4I18 - chains L and C of the 3 polymer chains in the assembly; structure by X-ray diffraction, 3.24 A resolution.

== Chain L ==
Molecule: antibody light chain
Organism: Mus musculus
Notes: fragment: Fab; antibody fragment or engineered binder
Sequence (217 residues; each row starts with the number of its first residue):
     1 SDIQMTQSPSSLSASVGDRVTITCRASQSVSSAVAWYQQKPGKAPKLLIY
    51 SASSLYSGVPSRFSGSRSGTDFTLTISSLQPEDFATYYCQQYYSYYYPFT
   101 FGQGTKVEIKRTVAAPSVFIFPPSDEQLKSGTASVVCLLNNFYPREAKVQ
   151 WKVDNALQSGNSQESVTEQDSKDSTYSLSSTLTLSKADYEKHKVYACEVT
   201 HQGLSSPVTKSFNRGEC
Disordered / not traced: 217
Disulfides: C24-C89, C137-C197

== Chain C ==
Molecule: Prolactin receptor
Organism: Homo sapiens
Notes: fragment: extracellular domain
UniProt: P16471 (PRLR_HUMAN); residues 1-211 here correspond to UniProt positions 25-235 (UniProt number = residue number + 24)
Sequence (211 residues; row label = number of the first residue in the row):
     1 QLPPGKPEIFKCRSPNKETFTCWWRPGTDGGLPTNYSLTYHREGETLMHE
    51 CPDYITGGPNSCHFGKQYTSMWRTYIMMVNATNQMGSSFSDELYVDVTYI
   101 VQPDPPLELAVEVKQPEDRKPYLWIKWSPPTLIDLKTGWFTLLYEIRLKP
   151 EKAAEWEIHFAGQQTEFKILSLHPGQKYLVQVRCKPDHGYWSAWSPATFI
   201 QIPSDFTMNDT
Disordered / not traced: 1-2, 115-120, 172-176, 202-211
Swiss-Prot annotation at these positions:
  - motif: W191 to S195 (WSXWS motif)
  - binding site (Zn(2+)): D187, H188
  - glycosylation (N-linked (GlcNAc...) asparagine): N35, N80, N209
Disulfides: C12-C22, C51-C62

== Chain L / chain C interface ==
Contacting residue pairs (8):
  Y50(L) - P59(C)
  Y56(L) - P59(C)  hydrophobic
  S57(L) - P59(C)
  Y95(L) - D104(C)
  Y95(L) - P105(C)
  Y95(L) - L107(C)
  Y95(L) - P196(C)  hydrophobic
  Y96(L) - P196(C)

== Summary ==
Chain L and chain C each contribute 5 residues to their interface. UniProt lists Zn2+-binding residues D187(C)
and H188(C) on chain C.
Chain L is antibody light chain (Mus musculus) and chain C is Prolactin receptor (Homo sapiens); the
structure, Crystal structure of human prolactin receptor complexed with Fab fragment, was determined by X-ray
diffraction.
